PDB entry 4JCY | X-ray diffraction, 1.80 A resolution | chains B and C of the 4 polymer chains in the assembly

# Chain B
Molecule: Csp231I C protein
From: Citrobacter sp. RFL231
UniProt: Q32WH4 (Q32WH4_9ENTR); residues 1-98 here = UniProt positions 1-98
Sequence (98 residues; numbered 1 to 98; the number before each row is that of its first residue):
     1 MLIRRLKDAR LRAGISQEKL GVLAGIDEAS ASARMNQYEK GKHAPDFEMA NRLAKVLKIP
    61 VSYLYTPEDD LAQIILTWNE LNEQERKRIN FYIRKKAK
Not modelled in the structure: 93-98
Reported in the primary citation:
  - binding site for the 21-nt DNA strand (chain C): Arg10, Gln17, Ser30, Arg34, Asn36, Tyr38, Lys40, Lys42, His43
  - specificity-determining residues: Ser32, Gln37, His43

# Chain C
Molecule: 21-nt DNA strand
Sequence (21 nucleotides; each row starts with the number of its first residue):
     1 AAACTAAGAA AATCTTAGCA A

# How chain B and chain C interact
Residue-residue contacts (12; chain B residue first):
  Ala29(B) with DT16(C), base contact
  Ser30(B) with DT15(C), hydrogen bond to the phosphate; DT16(C), base contact
  Ala33(B) with DT16(C), base contact
  Arg34(B) with DC14(C), salt bridge to the phosphate; DT15(C), salt bridge to the phosphate
  Gln37(B) with DT15(C), hydrogen bond to the base
  Tyr38(B) with DC14(C), hydrogen bond to the phosphate
  Lys42(B) with DT13(C), phosphate contact
  His43(B) with DT13(C), salt bridge to the phosphate; DC14(C), hydrogen bond to the base
  Ala44(B) with DT13(C), hydrogen bond to the phosphate
Other interface residues (no listed pair), chain C (5 interface residues in all): DA17

# Summary
Chain B and chain C form an interface of 9 and 5 residues respectively, with 5 hydrogen bonds and 3 salt
bridges. Among the polar pairs are Gln37(B)-DT15(C), His43(B)-DC14(C) and Ser30(B)-DT15(C). From the paper: a
binding site for the 21-nt DNA strand (chain C) at Arg10(B), Gln17(B) and Ser30(B) among others; specificity
determinants Ser32(B), Gln37(B) and His43(B).
Here chain B is Csp231I C protein (Citrobacter sp. RFL231) and chain C is a 21-nt DNA strand. Entry 4JCY
(Crystal structure of the Restriction-Modification Controller Protein C.Csp231I OR operator complex) was
determined by X-ray diffraction together with 4JQD and 4JCX from the same study.
